PDB entry 6I46 | X-ray diffraction, 1.75 A resolution | chain AAA

Chain AAA:
Molecule: UDP-3-O-acyl-N-acetylglucosamine deacetylase
Organism: Pseudomonas aeruginosa LESB58
Notes: EC 3.5.1.108
UniProt: B7UZI4 (LPXC_PSEA8); numbering as in UniProt (aligned over 1-299)
Amino-acid sequence (299 residues; numbered 1 to 299; the number before each row is that of its first residue):
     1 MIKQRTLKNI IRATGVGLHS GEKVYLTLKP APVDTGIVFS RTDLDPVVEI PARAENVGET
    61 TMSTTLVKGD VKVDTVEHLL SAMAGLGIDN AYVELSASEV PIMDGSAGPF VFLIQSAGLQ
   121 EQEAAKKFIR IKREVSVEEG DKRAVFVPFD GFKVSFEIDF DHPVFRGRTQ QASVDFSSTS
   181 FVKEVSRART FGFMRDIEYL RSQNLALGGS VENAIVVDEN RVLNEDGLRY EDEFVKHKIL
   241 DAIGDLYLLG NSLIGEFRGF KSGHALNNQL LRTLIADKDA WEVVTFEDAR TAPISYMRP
Construct notes: engineered mutation S40 (Cys in B7UZI4)
Ion coordination: Zn2+: H78, H237, D241 (together with H2N)
Residues lining bound ligands: H2N ((2R)-4-[5-(2-fluoranyl-4-methoxy-phenyl)-2-oxidanylidene-1,3-oxazol-3-yl]-2-methyl-2-methylsulfonyl-N-oxidanyl-butanamide): L18, H19, M62, E77, H78, T190, F191, G192, L200, A206, G209, S210, A214, V216, H237, K238, D241, H264
Swiss-Prot annotation at these positions:
  - active site: H264 (Proton donor)
  - binding site (Zn(2+)): H78, H237, D241

In short:
Chain AAA binds compound H2N. H78, H237 and D241 form the Zn2+ site. Curated annotation (UniProt) lists
active-site residue H264 and 3 Zn2+-binding residues.
Chain AAA is UDP-3-O-acyl-N-acetylglucosamine deacetylase (Pseudomonas aeruginosa LESB58); the structure,
Structure of P. aeruginosa LpxC with compound 8:
(2RS)-4-(5-(2-Fluoro-4-methoxyphenyl)-2-oxooxazol-3(2H)-yl)-N-hydroxy-2-methyl-2-(methylsulfonyl)butanamide,
was determined by X-ray diffraction, deposited together with 6I47, 6I48, 6I49 and 6I4A.
